7K58 - chains C and B of the 17 polymer chains in the assembly; structure by electron microscopy, 4.00 A resolution.

Chain C:
Name: gamma heavy chain
Source organism: Tetrahymena thermophila
Chain sequence (3943 residues; row label = number of the first residue in the row; note: 222 numbers in that range are skipped by the numbering (no residue carries them; nothing is unmodelled there)):
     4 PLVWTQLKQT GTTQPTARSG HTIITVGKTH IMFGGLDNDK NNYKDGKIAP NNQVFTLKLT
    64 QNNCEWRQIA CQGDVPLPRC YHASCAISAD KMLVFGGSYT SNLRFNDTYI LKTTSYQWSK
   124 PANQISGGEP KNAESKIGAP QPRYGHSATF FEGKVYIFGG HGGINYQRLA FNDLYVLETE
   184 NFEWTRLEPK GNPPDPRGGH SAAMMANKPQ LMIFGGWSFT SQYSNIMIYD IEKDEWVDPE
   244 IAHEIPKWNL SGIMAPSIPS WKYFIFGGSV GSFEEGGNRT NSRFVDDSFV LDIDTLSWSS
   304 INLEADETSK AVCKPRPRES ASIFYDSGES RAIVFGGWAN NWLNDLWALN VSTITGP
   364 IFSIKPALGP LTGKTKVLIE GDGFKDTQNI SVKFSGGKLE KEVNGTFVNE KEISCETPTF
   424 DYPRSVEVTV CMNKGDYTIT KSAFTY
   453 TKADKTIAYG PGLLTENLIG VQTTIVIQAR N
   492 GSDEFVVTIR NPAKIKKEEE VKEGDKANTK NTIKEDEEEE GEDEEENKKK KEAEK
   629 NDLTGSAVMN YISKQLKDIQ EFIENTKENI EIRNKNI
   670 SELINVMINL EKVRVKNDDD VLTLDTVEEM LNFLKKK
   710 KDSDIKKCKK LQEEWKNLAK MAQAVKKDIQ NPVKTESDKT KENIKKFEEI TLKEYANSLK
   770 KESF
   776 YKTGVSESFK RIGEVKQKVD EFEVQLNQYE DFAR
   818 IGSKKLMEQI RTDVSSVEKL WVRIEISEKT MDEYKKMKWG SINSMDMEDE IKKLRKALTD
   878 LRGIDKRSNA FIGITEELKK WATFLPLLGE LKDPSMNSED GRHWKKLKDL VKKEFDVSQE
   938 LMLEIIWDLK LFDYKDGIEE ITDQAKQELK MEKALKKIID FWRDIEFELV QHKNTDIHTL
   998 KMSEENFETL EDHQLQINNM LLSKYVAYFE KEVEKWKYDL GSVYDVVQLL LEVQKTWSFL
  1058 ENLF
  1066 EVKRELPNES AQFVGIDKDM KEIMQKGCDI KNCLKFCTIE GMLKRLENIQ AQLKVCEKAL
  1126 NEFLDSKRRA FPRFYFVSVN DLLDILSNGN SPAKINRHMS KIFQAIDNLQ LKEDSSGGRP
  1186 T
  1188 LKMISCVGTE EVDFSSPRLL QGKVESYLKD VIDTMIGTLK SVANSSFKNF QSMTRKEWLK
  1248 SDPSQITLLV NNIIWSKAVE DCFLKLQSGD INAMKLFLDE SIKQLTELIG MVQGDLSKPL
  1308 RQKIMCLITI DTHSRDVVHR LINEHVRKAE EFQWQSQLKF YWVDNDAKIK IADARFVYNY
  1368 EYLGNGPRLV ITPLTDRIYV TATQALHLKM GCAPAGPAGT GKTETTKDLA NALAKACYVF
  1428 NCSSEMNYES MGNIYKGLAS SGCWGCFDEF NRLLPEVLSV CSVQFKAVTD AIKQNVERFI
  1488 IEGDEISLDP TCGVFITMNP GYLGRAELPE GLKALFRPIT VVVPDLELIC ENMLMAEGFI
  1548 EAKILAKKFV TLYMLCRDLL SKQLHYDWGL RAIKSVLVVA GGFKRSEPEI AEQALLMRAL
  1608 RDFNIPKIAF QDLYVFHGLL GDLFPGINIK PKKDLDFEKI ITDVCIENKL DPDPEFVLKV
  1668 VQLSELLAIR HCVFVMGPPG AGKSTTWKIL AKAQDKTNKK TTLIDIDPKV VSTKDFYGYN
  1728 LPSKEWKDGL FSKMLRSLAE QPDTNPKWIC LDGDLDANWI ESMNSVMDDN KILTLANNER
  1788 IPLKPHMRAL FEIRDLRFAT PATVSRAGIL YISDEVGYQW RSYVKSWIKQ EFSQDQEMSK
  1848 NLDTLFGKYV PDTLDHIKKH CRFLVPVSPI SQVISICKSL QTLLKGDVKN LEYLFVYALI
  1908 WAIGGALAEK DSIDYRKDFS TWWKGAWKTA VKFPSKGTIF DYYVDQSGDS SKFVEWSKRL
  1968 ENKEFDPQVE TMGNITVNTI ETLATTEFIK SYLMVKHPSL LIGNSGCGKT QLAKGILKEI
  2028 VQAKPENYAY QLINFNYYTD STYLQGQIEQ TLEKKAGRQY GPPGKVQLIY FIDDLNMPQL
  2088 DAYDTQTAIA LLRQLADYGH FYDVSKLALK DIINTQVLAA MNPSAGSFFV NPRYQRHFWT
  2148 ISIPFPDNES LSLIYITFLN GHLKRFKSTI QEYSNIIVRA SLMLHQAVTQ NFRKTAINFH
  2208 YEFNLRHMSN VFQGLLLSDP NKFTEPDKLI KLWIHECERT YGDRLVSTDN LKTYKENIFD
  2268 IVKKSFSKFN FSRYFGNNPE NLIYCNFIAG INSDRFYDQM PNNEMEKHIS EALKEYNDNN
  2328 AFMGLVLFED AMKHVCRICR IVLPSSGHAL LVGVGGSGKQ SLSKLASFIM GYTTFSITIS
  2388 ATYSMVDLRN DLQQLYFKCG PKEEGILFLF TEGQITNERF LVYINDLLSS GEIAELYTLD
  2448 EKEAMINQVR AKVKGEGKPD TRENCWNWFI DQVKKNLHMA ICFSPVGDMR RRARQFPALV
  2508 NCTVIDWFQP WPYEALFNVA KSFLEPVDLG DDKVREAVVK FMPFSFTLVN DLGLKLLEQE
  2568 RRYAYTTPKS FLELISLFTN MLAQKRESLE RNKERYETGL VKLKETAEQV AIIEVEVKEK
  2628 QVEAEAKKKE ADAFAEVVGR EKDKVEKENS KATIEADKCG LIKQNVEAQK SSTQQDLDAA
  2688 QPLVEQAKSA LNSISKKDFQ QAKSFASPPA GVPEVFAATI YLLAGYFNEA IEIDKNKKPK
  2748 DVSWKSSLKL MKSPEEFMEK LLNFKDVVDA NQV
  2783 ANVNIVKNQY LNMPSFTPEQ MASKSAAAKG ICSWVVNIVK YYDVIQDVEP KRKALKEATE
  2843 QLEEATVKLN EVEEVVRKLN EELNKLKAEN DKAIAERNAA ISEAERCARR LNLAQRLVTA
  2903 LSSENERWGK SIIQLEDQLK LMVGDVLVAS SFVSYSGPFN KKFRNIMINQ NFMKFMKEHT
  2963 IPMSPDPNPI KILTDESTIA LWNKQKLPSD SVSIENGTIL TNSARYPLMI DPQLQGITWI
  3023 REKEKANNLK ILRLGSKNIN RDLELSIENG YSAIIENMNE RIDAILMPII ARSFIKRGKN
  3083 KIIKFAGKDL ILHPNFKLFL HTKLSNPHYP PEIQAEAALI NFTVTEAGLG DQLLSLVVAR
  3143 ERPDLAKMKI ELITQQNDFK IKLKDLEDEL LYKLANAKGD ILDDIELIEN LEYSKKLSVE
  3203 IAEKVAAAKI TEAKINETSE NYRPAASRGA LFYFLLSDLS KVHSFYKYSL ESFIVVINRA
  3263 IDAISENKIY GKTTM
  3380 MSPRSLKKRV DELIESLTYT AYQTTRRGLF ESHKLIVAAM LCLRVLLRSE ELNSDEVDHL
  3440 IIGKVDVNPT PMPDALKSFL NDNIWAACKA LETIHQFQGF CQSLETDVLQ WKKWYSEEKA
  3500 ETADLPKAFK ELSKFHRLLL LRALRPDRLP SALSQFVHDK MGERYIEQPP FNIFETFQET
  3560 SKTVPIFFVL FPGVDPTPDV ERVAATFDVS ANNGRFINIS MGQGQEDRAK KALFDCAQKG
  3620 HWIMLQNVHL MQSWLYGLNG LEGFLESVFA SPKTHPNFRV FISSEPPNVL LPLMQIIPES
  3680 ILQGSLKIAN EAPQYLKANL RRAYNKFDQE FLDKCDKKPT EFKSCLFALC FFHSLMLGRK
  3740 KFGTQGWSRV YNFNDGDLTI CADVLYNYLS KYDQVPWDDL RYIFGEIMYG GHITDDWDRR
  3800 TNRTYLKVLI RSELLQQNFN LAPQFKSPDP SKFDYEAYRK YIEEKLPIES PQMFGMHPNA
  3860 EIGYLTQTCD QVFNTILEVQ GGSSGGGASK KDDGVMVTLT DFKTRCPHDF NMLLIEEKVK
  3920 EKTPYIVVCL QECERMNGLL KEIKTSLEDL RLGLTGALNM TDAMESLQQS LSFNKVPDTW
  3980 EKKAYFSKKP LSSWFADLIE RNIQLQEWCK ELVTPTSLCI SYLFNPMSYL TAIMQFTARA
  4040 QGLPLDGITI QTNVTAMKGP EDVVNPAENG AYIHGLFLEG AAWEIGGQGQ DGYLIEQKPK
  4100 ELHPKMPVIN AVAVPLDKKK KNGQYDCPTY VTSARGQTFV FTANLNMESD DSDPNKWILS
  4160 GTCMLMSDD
Ion coordination: Mg2+ site 1: S1691, D2104 (together with ATP); Mg2+ site 2: T2017 (together with ADP); Mg2+ site 3: G2362 (together with ADP)
Ligand contacts:
  - ADP (adenosine-5'-diphosphate): M2330, G2331, L2332, G2360, G2362, G2363, S2364, G2365, K2366, Q2367, S2368, L2369, K2576, L2579
  - ADP: T1983, V1984, S2012, G2013, C2014, G2015, K2016, T2017, Q2018, L2019, D2080, N2129, I2161, L2212, R2213, S2216, N2508
  - ATP (adenosine-5'-triphosphate): L1657, D1658, F1663, P1686, G1687, A1688, G1689, K1690, S1691, T1692, E1799, S1829, Y1830, S1833, I1877, R2100, D2104, R2140, R2143

Chain B:
Name: Outer arm dynein beta heavy chain
Source organism: Tetrahymena thermophila
Reference sequence: I7M9J2 (I7M9J2_TETTS); residue numbers follow UniProt; this construct covers 1-4588
Chain sequence (4588 residues; row label = number of the first residue in the row):
     1 MGDHSQKDSP EDFIINRLSQ ALGIQKEKIK KSLETQQDDK GEVTNKDEFQ GFIQQDNSTN
    61 ILWVSGQSEK CTFYYGQLPP IDKFKKKGIA VIKLGLHKLT NENVAKDVVV VEITNNLLEH
   121 LNSVFNEIMS PVMQNPLNQQ GWTDLVAKDL MEKFNNYVAQ VYVLLGQIKG KTMLPLPSHK
   181 LTSSDTTPDK DKAHVFEGSI ITWTKQIKNV LKLEPEQLLK YGNDPGPLAE IEFWQNKRDN
   241 LNLIDSQLKS VEVQNILHFL DNNKSTYTTP FTKLQAEVKK ARLEANENYR YLFTLKDLFS
   301 KLQESQPSDF PTLYELFIPI MHTILLIYNK SKTYNQPPRL VVLIREICNA IISNAQAFVD
   361 KDTIFSLIDS KETTEACDKL QVTLDVCSKF KDAYFEYKAK AGGNWKLTSN ALFVRLDSFL
   421 ERCQDILHLT NTIVQFNKLE KIELGGTKGK TLTESIAQIF KEFEEAVQAF TSVSYDIMNI
   481 AEKKFDDDFY EFRSKIKELE RRLASVITQG FDDYDTIYGR FKLLDNFEGL LTRPIIADEL
   541 EKKHIVLLEM YKQDLKQVQS IFLEGKQFVD SMHENAPLFL NMPPIAGALT WCKSLRDRIQ
   601 EPIEKLAQLG QGITEREEYK DVQKLYTSIT KSIKDYEDQK ILSWEKEVED SSQDKLKQTL
   661 LCKDENDLIK VNFDPSLVRL LKEVKYFLLL RLEVPTTAKD IYTKAETYRT QIVALDMIVD
   721 NYNHIKTCLL PVEEPLVKKK IQDMEEEVKP GIEEIRWKST NIDQFISKSK SIVDQLFETV
   781 NKMKDSLQKI HKSLANFNVK IIERKNRPMS PDDYDQFLKA IFSNKLTIVK DNGNQIQKLV
   841 KEVLDAVKAD KKQNSWKNYN DYVNVIVIEG ISTAIQTALL HLNEQINPVF IKRNDISPLF
   901 DIRLELGQSG IQFDPEIGES SNQLTVRNTI RNWINDFFNI AGTIQRLDTT MPGDFLQEIR
   961 SFFEIKQCLA MITQNLEWIE NECNQFRARF DTYSYLWTED EQISFNRFLD ENEPKDEDGK
  1021 GGDDDEGENT EKQNPLLKGC RAKIPNLDLF DEKITHLKAI QQEISRIKTP EDISWLRINL
  1081 QPMKTALDAR VTRWIRVYTD FLVNQFRTTQ KNLLDFIEKT KDGIKKNPAD HENLHDKKLL
  1141 MSVMKVISDV KDVEPRREGI ITRMKEMVTK LKKHNVPITE KGTDDPLQQI DNANSNFIEI
  1201 YGRVFKVKAD IIPLQAEETQ NIKRDLDIFM KEVESFRKEF MQKLPFDYTE SMGYENINNA
  1261 YDTIMVYYHK LTAIEGRALE YNNLEKLFEL QKSNYKQLKD CMNDLKNLKT MWDAIALIHF
  1321 QYNDWKTKPW RQIKADILLD TNKTLGTQIK NLPKEIRNFK GYNVIVEKVK NMGTVLPLVS
  1381 ALHSEFMEDR HWSQLKQITG TVFDHNSLSF YFEDILALNL YKYENTVNEI VDVAQKEAKI
  1441 EKKLKNIEQW WSKQVFEFTE YKETKTFASL DNMMEVLDQH SLDLMGMKSQ GKYVEFFYDR
  1501 VEDWREKLGR VDVVVNEWLK VQKNWKILYN IFLLSEDIRM QLPEDTKVFE GVDKEFKDMM
  1561 SEVSANPSVV EACTIERRDV LVGWSQAIKK CEKALNDYLE QKKKSFPRFY FLSNQSLLTI
  1621 LSNGQNAPKV CEYLGDCFDG LKTLTFEPPA NPAETSKVGI GMISKDDEKV PFSSKFICEG
  1681 AVEHWLLNLE FRMRETLQEI LEGAKNTADL WDSGDKPREE WVEGYNAQIA LLTTTIVWTE
  1741 DVGRAFEDLA GGSETAMKEC QKLIEVRLEN LIKKVRGDLH ILERWKIINI ITIDVHSRDV
  1801 VEKFVIQKVS EAESFAWLSQ LKFYWENKPD SDMHLRQTLR FPWEKDKNKN KCIIRIVDWF
  1861 RFYSYEYIGN AIRLVITPLT DRCYITLTQA LNLTMGGAPA GPAGTGKTET TKDLGRAIGI
  1921 PVMVFNCSDQ MNKDSMAQIF MGLSQSGAWG CFDEFNRISI EVLSVVSTQV KCVLDALKEK
  1981 KTKFSFVEEG EIQLQDTVGF FITMNPGYAG RTELPENLKA LFRSCAMVVP DLALICENML
  2041 MSEGFTMARV LSRKFVSLYM LSRELLSKQK HYDWGLRAVK SVLRQAGKLK RGDPDMPEDP
  2101 LLMRALRDFN MPKIVTDDKV IFRRLIGDLF PKLDPPTKQN PELKKIVQDT TKKDMGLVAE
  2161 ELFVTKVVQL AEILEVRHCC FVIGPPGSGK TCVWKTLIKS YINSGEDAEY DTLNPKAVTS
  2221 DELFGAYTKT KEWKNGVIAV IMKNQVKNEE KYKATHMHKW SVLDGDIDPE WIESLNTVMD
  2281 DNKVLTLVSN DRIFLTPQMR LIFEISNLRN ATPATVSRAG VLFINETDIG WMPYMNSWLE
  2341 RSQINILKQQ KEMANMPEYP VIDDVAKSVF YRCFQSYFEQ NIDVHDKNRV RHICPMVDIA
  2401 MIQTICTILD ALLIQHLPKL KQMKEEDEKQ ALEAFFIFAG LWAIGGPVGG GQDDSKDMKE
  2461 FNTVWKGAAK VKFPEQGLCY DYYYDINENK WNTWKVEDYL PNDQPLFSKI YVATIHTTRL
  2521 RYMIDIHLQR RKPILFIGSA GTGKTAVVRD YLNSTRPEQV SHKTINFSSF TDSLALQKNI
  2581 ESMVEKKNGR NYGSATNKVL ICFIDDFNMP YVDKYGTQSP IQLLRLILDY GSIFNREQLE
  2641 ERKFLQDLLF FGCLNQKSGS FTVDLRLQRN FSVFSMYTPS SDVIKTIFGS ILNAHLSTID
  2701 DKAQKMAFKL VEATYFTFDK ILKNTTAFAP SAKRFHYQFN FRELARVCEG ICRTTPGQYS
  2761 GGDQGKLVRL WAHEMKRTFE DRFIANEHVE FFRRYLTEAI SKCIGEFPET ENPIAEPLIF
  2821 TGFVAAHQGL DQQYTQCTIP VLKRVLDDKL EEYNEVKAQM NLVLFQQAME HVSRICRILD
  2881 MPGNNALLVG VGGSGKQSLC RLSTFINGFE IDQLVVTASF TINDLRNNLQ EIYKKIAKPN
  2941 SIARVFMITD SQIKEEQFLI PINDMLNSGW IFDLFPKEDM DSLVSGVRNE AKGEGVDVNN
  3001 LTALTSYFLD KIRKNLKVVL CFSPVGDTMR IRSRKFPGII NNTSIDWFHP WPHEALIDVA
  3061 FRFLEEIEFP TEEIRQSISL NMAKVHSSID TANEKFLKLE RRYNYTTPKS FLELIDFYKK
  3121 LLTEKRETIQ RQIQRYEMGL NILAETQNKV QGLQEELKVK MVEVNKQREE TDILIEKVGK
  3181 ESALAEEEQT IANAEEEKTN VAAAEAEKIS KEATEALAEA LPALRSAEAA VDCLKKPHVT
  3241 EMKNLGSPPA GVIVTARVVL ILFNQGITLN DPDEKVWKKA VTFMNNPQAF IDKVKSFDGE
  3301 NIEPNIIEQS NKIIQDPSKK FNEKDMAGQS YAASKLCAWA VNIVTFNKIF KQVKPLQDAQ
  3361 KQANEILEEK KKELAIVKQR VAELNARVNS LKRQLEEAEA RKMIVEQDAA RCQSRLSAAE
  3421 NLVNGLAGEN KRWTQNVKFL KENIKSMIGD SLLASAFVSY IGAFSAKLRL ELWKNTWLPD
  3481 IIEKGIPITE GIEPLKILTT EAIKSKWKNE GLPADPMSLE NAAIITACAR WPLIIDPQLQ
  3541 GSTWIRGKQG ENLTTISLSQ PKWLGALTSS ISSGRAVLIE GIQQEIDATL DPLLQRAVKK
  3601 NGNQLQLEIG GDPIDYDPNF KLFLMTKLIN PHFRPEIAAQ CTIINFIVTE SGLEEQFIAM
  3661 VVNIEKNELE MAKQDLVKKQ NEYAVTLDKL ESDLLQSLSE ADPATILDNT ELIQNLDKTK
  3721 KTTIEITEQQ QKAKVTEAEI NIQREHYRVV AAEGSMLYFL VISLSVMDHM YQYSLESFIT
  3781 FFFKAINRTT VRDENRIPTL ILNIRQTIYQ WISRGLFEKH KLIFLTLIVF RLMQKKIIDV
  3841 AYEVAEMDFL IKCPARPGVE NTLDWLPNIS WDQIQGLINL EEFRNFAHQL EKEAPNRFKD
  3901 WYNELQPEDQ KLPLDWKRLD SMPFKKLLVL RCLRPDRMTI SLNNFIRAVL PQGDAFVEMD
  3961 QKLAFSEILE SVINEDSEST IPIFFILSPG SDPVKEVEKI AKKKRIEPGK NFFNIALGQG
  4021 QDEIARRRIE EGNKEGHWVM LQNIHLMPTW LIELEKILDS YSGEAGGGNS EFRLFLSAEP
  4081 STGIPIGILD RSIKLTNEPP AGLKANMKRA WTYFSKEEIE DKDPKIKSIL FALCFFHSTL
  4141 IERRRFGPKG WNMSYPFNMG DLRDSYLVMN RYMEQNQGGK VPFNDLIYIF GEIMYGGHIV
  4201 DDWDRRLCNS YLFNTMHEQL FDELELFPYI EGKGLSFKVP GQNPYEKYIE HIETSLKQET
  4261 PLAYGLHPNA EIGFRTDQCK TLFNTLLELM PKEQSRDEKS SDIKSSNEMA SDLIKQLLED
  4321 SELKNKIFNM EEIKNKIDAE NKGPYQNVFL QEIEYMNALL SEIVKDLEEI GQGLSGLLTV
  4381 SENMEMIIES IALSRVPASW QKLAYPSKRG LQSWLANLFQ RIEQLNIFRD DPYSIPRVVM
  4441 ISRFFNPQSF LTAIMQVISR AKAYELNKLY IQTEITKRSI EEIEGAAKEG AYVYGFILEG
  4501 ARWDYQLGQL EESKPKEMFS VLPVTYCKAI PLPPEGKEDK SLYQCPVYKT EDRGNTYVFT
  4561 AQLKTRFPPR KWILAGVAII MDVEGVSD
Disordered / not traced: 50-52, 79-80, 91, 112-116, 184-189, 261-263, 731-733, 1011-1045, 1244-1250, 4066-4067, 4298-4302
Ion coordination: Mg2+ site 1: E2304 (together with ATP); Mg2+ site 2: T2545 (together with ADP)
Ligand contacts:
  - ADP (adenosine-5'-diphosphate), molecule 1: F2507, S2508, I2510, Y2511, V2512, S2539, A2540, G2541, T2542, G2543, K2544, T2545, A2546, I2687, F2741, R2742
  - ADP, molecule 2: M2860, N2861, L2862, V2863, L2864, F2865, A2868, V2891, G2892, G2893, S2894, G2895, K2896, Q2897, S2898, W3051, V3059, F3063, L3112
  - ATP: L2157, V2158, F2163, P2185, P2186, G2187, S2188, G2189, K2190, T2191, C2192, E2304, I2329, P2333, Y2334, S2337, Q2343, I2399, Q2403, R2625, D2629, R2666, R2669

Chain C / chain B interface:
Residue-residue contacts (69; chain C residue first):
  L39(C) - F963(B)  hydrophobic
  N41(C) - Q974(B)
  K43(C) - Q967(B)
  I51(C) - F963(B)  hydrophobic
  I51(C) - Q967(B)
  Q64(C) - E2994(B)  hydrogen bond (side chain-backbone)
  Q64(C) - G2995(B)  hydrogen bond (side chain-backbone)
  C83(C) - F963(B)  hydrophobic
  Y84(C) - K966(B)
  S101(C) - F963(B)
  Y102(C) - F963(B)
  T103(C) - F963(B)
  S104(C) - F962(B)
  S104(C) - F963(B)
  Y147(C) - Q957(B)  hydrogen bond
  Y147(C) - S961(B)  hydrogen bond
  H164(C) - Q957(B)  hydrogen bond
  N168(C) - N858(B)  hydrogen bond
  Y169(C) - D861(B)
  Y169(C) - Y862(B)
  Y169(C) - V865(B)
  Q170(C) - D861(B)
  R171(C) - I868(B)
  R171(C) - R946(B)  hydrogen bond (backbone-side chain)
  R171(C) - E958(B)
  R171(C) - S961(B)
  R171(C) - F962(B)
  W220(C) - Q957(B)
  W220(C) - R960(B)
  F222(C) - R946(B)
  F222(C) - T949(B)
  F222(C) - T950(B)
  F222(C) - G953(B)
  F222(C) - D954(B)  hydrogen bond (backbone-backbone)
  T223(C) - T950(B)
  T223(C) - D954(B)
  G279(C) - P952(B)
  N281(C) - N939(B)
  R282(C) - D954(B)
  R282(C) - L956(B)
  R282(C) - Q957(B)
  T283(C) - N935(B)
  T283(C) - F938(B)
  T283(C) - N939(B)  hydrogen bond
  T283(C) - L956(B)
  T283(C) - R960(B)  hydrogen bond (backbone-side chain)
  N284(C) - N935(B)
  S285(C) - R931(B)  hydrogen bond (backbone-side chain)
  S285(C) - R960(B)
  F287(C) - R931(B)
  R319(C) - E977(B)  salt bridge
  W341(C) - L969(B)  hydrophobic
  N343(C) - L969(B)
  N343(C) - A970(B)  hydrogen bond (backbone-backbone)
  N343(C) - T973(B)
  N344(C) - A970(B)
  N344(C) - T973(B)  hydrogen bond (backbone-side chain)
  N344(C) - Q974(B)
  N344(C) - E977(B)  hydrogen bond
  W345(C) - K966(B)
  W345(C) - Q967(B)
  W345(C) - A970(B)  hydrophobic
  Q391(C) - D2981(B)
  N392(C) - S2985(B)  hydrogen bond (backbone-side chain)
  N436(C) - N2989(B)
  N436(C) - K2992(B)
  K437(C) - N2989(B)
  G438(C) - N2989(B)
  K1943(C) - K1554(B)
Other interface residues (no listed pair), chain C (46 interface residues in all): S22, K50, N105, W251, E278, G280, R286, M435
Other interface residues (no listed pair), chain B (41 interface residues in all): E869, D936, E964, S2982, V2996
The authors on this interface:
  - interface residues, chain B: P952(B)

Summary:
The interface between chain C and chain B involves 46 residues on one side and 41 on the other; the contacts
include 15 hydrogen bonds and 1 salt bridge. Polar contacts include R319(C)-E977(B), Q64(C)-E2994(B) and
Q64(C)-G2995(B). Chain C binds ATP and ADP. Ligands of chain B: ATP and ADP. From the paper: the interface
residue P952(B).
Chain C is gamma heavy chain and chain B is Outer arm dynein beta heavy chain, both from Tetrahymena
thermophila; the structure, Structure of outer-arm dyneins bound to microtubule with microtubule binding state
1(MTBS-1), was determined by electron microscopy together with 7K5B, 7KEK, 7MWG and 7N32 from the same study.
